PDB entry 8CJ9 | X-ray diffraction, 1.93 A resolution | chain A

Chain A:
Molecule: cytokinin dehydrogenase
Source organism: Zea mays
Notes: EC 1.5.99.12
Reference sequence: A0A1D6QQD6 (A0A1D6QQD6_MAIZE); residues 1-539 here correspond to UniProt positions 14-552 (UniProt number = residue number + 13)
Amino-acid sequence (539 residues; each row starts with the number of its first residue):
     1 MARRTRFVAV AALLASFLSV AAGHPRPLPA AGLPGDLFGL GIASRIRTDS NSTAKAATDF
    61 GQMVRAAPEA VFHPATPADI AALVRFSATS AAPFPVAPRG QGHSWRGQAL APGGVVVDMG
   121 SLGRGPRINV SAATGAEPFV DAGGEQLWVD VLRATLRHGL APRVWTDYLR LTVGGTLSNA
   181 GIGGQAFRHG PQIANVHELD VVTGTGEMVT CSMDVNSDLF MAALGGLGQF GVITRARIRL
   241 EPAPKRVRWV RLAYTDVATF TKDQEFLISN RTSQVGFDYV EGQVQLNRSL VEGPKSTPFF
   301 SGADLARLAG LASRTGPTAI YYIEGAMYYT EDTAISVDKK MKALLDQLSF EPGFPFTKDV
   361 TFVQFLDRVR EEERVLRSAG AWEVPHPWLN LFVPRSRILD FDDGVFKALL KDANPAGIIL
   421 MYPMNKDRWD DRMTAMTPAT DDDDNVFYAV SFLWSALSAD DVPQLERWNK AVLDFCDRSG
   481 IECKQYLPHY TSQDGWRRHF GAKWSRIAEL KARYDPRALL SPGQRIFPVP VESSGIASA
Unresolved in the structure: 1-31, 134-135, 273, 529-539
Disulfide bonds: Cys476-Cys483
Covalently attached groups: flavin-adenine dinucleotide (FAD) linked to His103
Ligand contacts:
  - FAD (flavin-adenine dinucleotide): Phe60, Ala97, Pro98, Arg99, Gly100, Gln101, Gly102, Ser104, Trp105, Gln108, Ala109, Met119, Gly144, Thr166, Asp167, Tyr168, Leu171, Thr172, Gly174, Gly175, Thr176, Ser178, Asn179, Gly181, Ile182, Leu227, Gly228, Gly231, Val232, Ile233, Trp382, Trp388, Tyr486, Leu487, Ser521, Gln524
  - UZX (2-[[3,5-bis(chloranyl)phenyl]carbamoylamino]benzamide): Trp105, Asp167, Ile182, Gln283, Val369, Glu372, Leu376, Trp382, Trp388, Asn390, Ile418, Leu420, Tyr422, Ser451, Leu453, Tyr486, Leu487
What the authors report for this chain:
  - binding site for UZX: Asp167, Glu281, Glu324, Arg368, Val369, Glu372
  - catalytic residues: Asp167 (citing earlier work)
  - specificity-determining residues: Glu372 (citing earlier work)

In short:
Bound to chain A: compound UZX. Covalently linked flavin-adenine dinucleotide: at His103. The paper reports
the catalytic residue Asp167; a binding site for UZX at Asp167, Glu281 and Glu324 among others.
Chain A is cytokinin dehydrogenase (Zea mays); the structure, Crystal structure of maize CKO/CKX8 in complex
with urea-derived inhibitor 2-[(3,5-dichlorophenyl)carbamoylamino]benzamide, was determined by X-ray
diffraction together with 8CK6, 8CKQ, 8CKT, 8CLW and 8CM2 from the same study.
